3PL6 - chains B and D of the 4 polymer chains in the assembly; structure by X-ray diffraction, 2.55 A resolution.

# Chain B
Protein: MHC class II HLA-DQ-beta chain
Source organism: Homo sapiens
Reference sequence: Q67AJ6 (Q67AJ6_HUMAN); residues -1 to 198 here correspond to UniProt positions 31-230 (UniProt number = residue number + 32)
Chain sequence (202 residues; row label = number of the first residue in the row; numbers below 1 keep their minus sign (Glu-1 is residue -1)):
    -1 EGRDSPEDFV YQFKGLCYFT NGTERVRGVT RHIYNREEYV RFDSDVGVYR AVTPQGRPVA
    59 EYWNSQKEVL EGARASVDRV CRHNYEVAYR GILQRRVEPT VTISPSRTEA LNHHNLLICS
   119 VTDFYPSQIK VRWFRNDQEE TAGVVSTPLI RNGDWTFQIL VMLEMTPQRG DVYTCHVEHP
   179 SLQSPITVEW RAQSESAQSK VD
Disordered / not traced: -1 to 2, 105-112, 192-200
Differences from the reference sequence: expression tag (199-200)
Disulfides: Cys15-Cys79, Cys117-Cys173
Glycans and other covalent adducts: N-acetylglucosamine (NAG) linked to Asn19

# Chain D
Protein: MBP peptide / T-cell receptor beta chain chimera
Source organism: Homo sapiens
Notes: fragment: mbp
Reference sequence: D3YTB3 (D3YTB3_HUMAN); residues 3-17 here correspond to UniProt positions 84-98 (UniProt number = residue number + 81)
Chain sequence (268 residues; each row starts with the number of its first residue):
     1 MKENPVVHFF KNIVTPRGGS GGGGGGAGVS QTPSNKVTEK GKYVELRCDP ISGHTALYWY
    61 RQSLGQGPEF LIYFQGTGAA DDSGLPNDRF FAVRPEGSVS TLKIQRTERG DSAVYLCATS
   121 ALGDTQYFGP GTRLTVLEDL KNVFPPEVAV FEPSEAEISH TQKATLVCLA TGFYPDHVEL
   181 SWWVNGKEVH SGVCTDPQPL KEQPALNDSR YSLSSRLRVS ATFWQNPRNH FRCQVQFYGL
   241 SENDEWTQDR AKPVTQIVSA EAWGRADS
Disordered / not traced: 1-3, 18-24, 268
Differences from the reference sequence: expression tag (1-2, 18-24)
Disulfides: Cys48-Cys117, Cys168-Cys233

# Interface between chain B and chain D
Residue-residue contacts - 29 pairs, chain B then chain D:
  Tyr9(B) - Asn12(D)  hydrogen bond
  Phe11(B) - Phe10(D)
  Phe11(B) - Asn12(D)
  Gly13(B) - Phe10(D)
  Leu14(B) - Phe10(D)
  Cys15(B) - Phe10(D)  hydrophobic
  Thr28(B) - Phe10(D)
  His30(B) - Asn12(D)
  Pro56(B) - Arg17(D)  hydrogen bond (backbone-side chain)
  Val57(B) - Thr15(D)
  Glu59(B) - Arg17(D)  salt bridge
  Tyr60(B) - Pro16(D)  hydrophobic
  Tyr60(B) - Arg17(D)
  Trp61(B) - Ile13(D)
  Trp61(B) - Val14(D)
  Trp61(B) - Thr15(D)
  Trp61(B) - Pro16(D)
  Glu66(B) - Ala121(D)
  Glu66(B) - Leu122(D)
  Ser74(B) - Phe10(D)
  Arg77(B) - His8(D)  hydrogen bond (backbone-side chain)
  Val78(B) - Phe9(D)
  Val78(B) - Phe10(D)  hydrophobic
  Cys79(B) - Phe10(D)  hydrophobic
  His81(B) - Val6(D)  hydrogen bond (side chain-backbone)
  His81(B) - His8(D)  hydrogen bond
  Asn82(B) - Val7(D)
  Asn82(B) - His8(D)  hydrogen bond (side chain-backbone)
  Val85(B) - Val7(D)  hydrophobic
Other interface residues (no listed pair), chain B (23 interface residues in all): Gly26, Tyr47, Val67
Other interface residues (no listed pair), chain D (15 interface residues in all): Lys11, Gly53

# Overview
Chain B and chain D form an interface of 23 and 15 residues respectively; the contacts include 6 hydrogen
bonds and 1 salt bridge. Polar pairs include Glu59(B)-Arg17(D), Tyr9(B)-Asn12(D) and Pro56(B)-Arg17(D).
Covalently linked N-acetylglucosamine: at Asn19(B).
Here chain B is MHC class II HLA-DQ-beta chain and chain D is MBP peptide / T-cell receptor beta chain
chimera, both from Homo sapiens. Entry 3PL6 (Structure of Autoimmune TCR Hy.1B11 in complex with HLA-DQ1 and
MBP 85-99) was determined by X-ray diffraction.
